1XUA - chains A and B; structure by X-ray diffraction, 1.90 A resolution.

Chain A (and B):
Molecule: Phenazine biosynthesis protein phzF
Organism: Pseudomonas fluorescens
Notes: chain B of this document is another copy of the same molecule, construct and numbering; everything in this record applies to it too
UniProtKB: Q51792 (PHZF_PSEFL); numbering as in UniProt (aligned over 1-278)
Amino-acid sequence (298 residues; each row starts with the number of its first residue; numbers below 1 keep their minus sign (Met-19 is residue -19)):
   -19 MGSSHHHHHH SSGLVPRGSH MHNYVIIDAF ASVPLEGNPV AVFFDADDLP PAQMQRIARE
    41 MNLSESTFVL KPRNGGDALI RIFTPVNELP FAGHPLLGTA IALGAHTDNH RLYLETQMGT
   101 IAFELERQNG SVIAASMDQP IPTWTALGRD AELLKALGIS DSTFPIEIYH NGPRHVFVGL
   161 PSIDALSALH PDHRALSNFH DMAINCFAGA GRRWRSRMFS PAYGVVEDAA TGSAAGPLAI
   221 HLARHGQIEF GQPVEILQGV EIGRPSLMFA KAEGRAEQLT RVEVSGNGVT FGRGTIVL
Disordered / not traced: -19 to 0 (chain B: -19 to -1)
Differences from the reference sequence: cloning artifact (-19 to 0)
Small-molecule neighbours: HHA ((2S,3S)-trans-2,3-dihydro-3-hydroxyanthranilic acid): Asn18, Ser44, Glu45, Leu69, Ala72, Gly73, His74, Pro75, His155, Met198, Tyr203, Val205, Asp208, Ala210, Thr211, Gly212, Ser213
Swiss-Prot annotation at these positions:
  - active site: Glu45
From the paper describing this entry:
  - mutagenesis - E45A, E45Q, D208A: abolished catalytic activity
  - mutagenesis - H74A (4-fold): decreased catalytic activity

How chain A and chain B interact:
Residue-residue contacts (53):
  Tyr4(A) with Tyr4(B), hydrogen bond; Ile6(B)
  Ile6(A) with Glu40(B)
  Asp8(A) with Glu40(B)
  Pro14(A) with Val277(B), hydrophobic
  Leu15(A) with Gln33(B); Arg36(B); Glu40(B); Leu278(B), hydrophobic
  Pro19(A) with Glu40(B)
  Gln33(A) with Leu15(B)
  Arg36(A) with Leu15(B)
  Arg39(A) with Ile242(B); Gly243(B), hydrogen bond (side chain-backbone); Arg244(B)
  Glu40(A) with Ile6(B); Asp8(B); Leu15(B); Pro19(B); Leu43(B); Arg244(B), salt bridge; Phe271(B)
  Met41(A) with Met41(B); Leu43(B); Phe271(B), hydrophobic
  Asn42(A) with Asn42(B), hydrogen bond (side chain-backbone)
  Leu43(A) with Glu40(B); Met41(B)
  His170(A) with Arg174(B), hydrogen bond (backbone-side chain)
  Pro171(A) with Arg174(B)
  Asp172(A) with Arg174(B), salt bridge
  Arg174(A) with His170(B), hydrogen bond (side chain-backbone); Pro171(B); Asp172(B), salt bridge
  Val206(A) with Val206(B), hydrophobic
  Ile242(A) with Arg39(B)
  Arg244(A) with Glu40(B), salt bridge
  Thr270(A) with Val277(B)
  Phe271(A) with Glu40(B); Met41(B), hydrophobic; Ile276(B); Val277(B), hydrogen bond (backbone-backbone)
  Gly272(A) with Thr275(B)
  Arg273(A) with Gly274(B); Thr275(B), hydrogen bond (backbone-backbone)
  Gly274(A) with Arg273(B); Gly274(B)
  Thr275(A) with Gly272(B); Arg273(B), hydrogen bond (backbone-backbone)
  Ile276(A) with Phe271(B)
  Val277(A) with Thr270(B); Phe271(B), hydrogen bond (backbone-backbone)
  Leu278(A) with Leu15(B), hydrophobic
Other interface residues (no listed pair), chain A (33 interface residues in all): Glu16, Ile37, Ala136, Glu207
Other interface residues (no listed pair), chain B (34 interface residues in all): Pro14, Glu16, Ile37, Ala136, Glu207

Overview:
The interface between chain A and chain B involves 33 residues on one side and 34 on the other; the contacts
include 9 hydrogen bonds and 4 salt bridges. Polar contacts include Glu40(A)-Arg244(B), Asp172(A)-Arg174(B)
and Tyr4(A)-Tyr4(B). The paper reports that E45A, E45Q and D208A of chain A abolish catalytic activity; H74A
of chain A reduces catalytic activity.
Both chains are Phenazine biosynthesis protein phzF (Pseudomonas fluorescens). Entry 1XUA (Structure and
function of the phenazine biosynthetic protein PhzF from Pseudomonas fluorescens) was determined by X-ray
diffraction (same publication as 1XUB, 1U1V, 1U1W, 1U1X and 1SDJ).
